6RD4 - chains 2 and 4 of the 31 polymer chains in the assembly; structure by electron microscopy, 2.90 A resolution.

# Chain 2
Protein: Mitochondrial ATP synthase subunit ASA2
From: Polytomella sp. Pringsheim 198.80
Notes: engineered mutation(s): P165F, N167S
Sequence (441 residues; row label = number of the first residue in the row):
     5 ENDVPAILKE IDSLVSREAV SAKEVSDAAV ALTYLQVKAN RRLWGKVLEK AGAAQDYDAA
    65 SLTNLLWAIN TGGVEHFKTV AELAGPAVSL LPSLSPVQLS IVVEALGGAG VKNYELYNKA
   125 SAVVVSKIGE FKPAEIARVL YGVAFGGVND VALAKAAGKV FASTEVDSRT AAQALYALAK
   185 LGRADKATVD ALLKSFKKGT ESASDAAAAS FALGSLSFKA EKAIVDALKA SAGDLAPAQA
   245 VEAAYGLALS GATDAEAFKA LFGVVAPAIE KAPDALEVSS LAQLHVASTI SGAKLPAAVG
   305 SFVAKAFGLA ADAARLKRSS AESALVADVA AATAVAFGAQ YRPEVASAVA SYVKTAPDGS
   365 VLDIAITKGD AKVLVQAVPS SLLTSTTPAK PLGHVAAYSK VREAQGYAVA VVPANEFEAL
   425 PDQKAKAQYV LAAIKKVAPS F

# Chain 4
Protein: Mitochondrial ATP synthase associated protein ASA4
From: Polytomella sp. Pringsheim 198.80
UniProtKB: D7NIZ2 (D7NIZ2_9CHLO); numbering as in UniProt (aligned over 1-294)
Sequence (294 residues; numbered 1 to 294; the number before each row is that of its first residue):
     1 ATEPAVSKKE VLYFLSSKDA ESSTAVKSYL KSLYAGAQVE ATETDASELI AQLEKKYLSA
    61 QVVEPGVHNI ALPLGESGSA PVKRYAAELF NLGAQAGFEC PFIEVSKKFG QETATSETVK
   121 DVLNKTKSYV SADYNAALNE VLSSVEAEIN GPVLFDGKTE GFKKFAAKAK AVAVSRGLPA
   181 DTILAYCAGS ANEDAADKVS KEFFTWFESA YTADAAAEVK AIEAEAASIL DRHLAKPVAQ
   241 IRKEQASAYA SLLKRAETAK GAKWAEKYLE DVKAVQWFDA SVAEAPASGP KVAA
Unresolved in the structure: 1-4

# Chain 2 / chain 4 interface
Residue-residue contacts - 71 pairs, chain 2 then chain 4:
  F81(2) with E88(4)
  K82(2) with A71(4); R84(4)
  A85(2) with R84(4)
  E86(2) with A80(4); P81(4); R84(4), salt bridge
  G89(2) with A80(4)
  K116(2) with A87(4); F90(4); Y211(4), hydrogen bond (backbone-side chain)
  N117(2) with K83(4), hydrogen bond; E208(4)
  Y118(2) with F204(4); E208(4), hydrogen bond (backbone-side chain)
  E119(2) with K83(4), salt bridge; E208(4), hydrogen bond (backbone-side chain)
  N122(2) with K201(4); T205(4), hydrogen bond
  S125(2) with K201(4)
  N153(2) with D197(4)
  D154(2) with D197(4); K201(4)
  V155(2) with E193(4); D197(4), hydrogen bond (backbone-side chain)
  A156(2) with D197(4)
  K159(2) with D194(4), salt bridge
  R187(2) with E193(4), salt bridge
  E274(2) with Y34(4)
  P277(2) with Y34(4), hydrophobic
  D278(2) with K27(4); K31(4)
  E281(2) with L15(4); K18(4), salt bridge
  V282(2) with L15(4), hydrophobic; L30(4), hydrophobic
  L285(2) with L30(4), hydrophobic
  A302(2) with Y34(4)
  F306(2) with L30(4); L33(4); Y34(4)
  K309(2) with L33(4), hydrogen bond (side chain-backbone); G36(4); A37(4), hydrogen bond (side chain-backbone); V39(4)
  L313(2) with K8(4); L12(4); L15(4); Y29(4), hydrophobic; L33(4), hydrophobic; V39(4), hydrophobic
  D316(2) with K8(4), salt bridge; L12(4); T42(4)
  A317(2) with L12(4); L15(4), hydrophobic
  L320(2) with K9(4); L12(4), hydrophobic; Y13(4), hydrophobic
  K321(2) with Y13(4), hydrogen bond (side chain-backbone); S16(4); Q95(4), hydrogen bond (side chain-backbone)
  S323(2) with E99(4)
  S324(2) with E99(4); K107(4)
  V357(2) with T44(4), hydrogen bond (backbone-side chain)
  D362(2) with V39(4)
  G363(2) with A41(4); T42(4), hydrogen bond (backbone-backbone)
  V365(2) with T42(4)
  S389(2) with E193(4)
Also at the interface, not in a pair above, chain 2 (46 interface residues in all): A88, I273, V303, A314, T359, S364, T390, T391
Also at the interface, not in a pair above, chain 4 (44 interface residues in all): Q38, E40, K55, N91, G97, K198

# In short
46 residues of chain 2 and 44 residues of chain 4 are in contact; the contacts include 12 hydrogen bonds and 6
salt bridges. Polar contacts include E86(2)-R84(4), E119(2)-K83(4) and K159(2)-D194(4).
Chain 2 is Mitochondrial ATP synthase subunit ASA2 and chain 4 is Mitochondrial ATP synthase associated
protein ASA4, both from Polytomella sp. Pringsheim 198.80; the structure, CryoEM structure of Polytomella
F-ATP synthase, Full dimer, composite map, was determined by electron microscopy, deposited together with
6RD5, 6RD6, 6RD7, 6RD8, 6RD9, 6RDA and 46 further entries.
